PDB entry 8HN4 | X-ray diffraction, 2.85 A resolution | chains A and E of the 3 polymer chains in the assembly

# Chain A
Molecule: MHC class I antigen
Organism: Homo sapiens
UniProt: F6IR24 (F6IR24_HUMAN); residue numbers follow UniProt; this construct covers 25-300
Sequence (308 residues; each row starts with the number of its first residue):
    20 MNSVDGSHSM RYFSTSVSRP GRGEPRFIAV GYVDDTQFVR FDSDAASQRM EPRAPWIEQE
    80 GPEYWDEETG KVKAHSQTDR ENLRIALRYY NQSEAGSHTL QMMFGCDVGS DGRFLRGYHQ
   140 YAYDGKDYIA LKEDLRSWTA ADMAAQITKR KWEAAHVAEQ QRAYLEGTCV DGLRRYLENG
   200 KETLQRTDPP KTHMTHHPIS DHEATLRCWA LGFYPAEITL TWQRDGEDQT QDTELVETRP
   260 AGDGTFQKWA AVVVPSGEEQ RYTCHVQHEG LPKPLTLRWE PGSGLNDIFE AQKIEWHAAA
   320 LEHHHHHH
Not modelled in the structure: 20-25, 300-327
Construct notes: initiating methionine (20); expression tag (21-24, 301-327)
Disulfides: C125-C188, C227-C283

# Chain E
Molecule: SARS-CoV-2 T-cell epitope QYIKWPWYI
Sequence (9 residues; numbered 1 to 9; the number before each row is that of its first residue):
     1 QYIKWPWYI

# Chain A / chain E interface
Pairs across the interface (41; chain A residue first):
  M29(A) with Q1(E)
  Y31(A) with Q1(E); Y2(E), hydrophobic
  F46(A) with Y2(E)
  E87(A) with Q1(E); Y2(E), hydrogen bond (side chain-backbone)
  K90(A) with Q1(E); Y2(E), hydrogen bond (side chain-backbone); I3(E); K4(E)
  H94(A) with Y2(E), hydrogen bond; W5(E)
  T97(A) with P6(E); W7(E)
  E100(A) with Y8(E)
  N101(A) with W7(E); Y8(E); I9(E), hydrogen bond (side chain-backbone)
  I104(A) with Y8(E), hydrophobic; I9(E)
  Y108(A) with I9(E), hydrogen bond (side chain-backbone)
  F123(A) with Y2(E), hydrophobic; I3(E), hydrophobic
  H138(A) with W5(E)
  Y140(A) with W5(E), hydrogen bond
  Y147(A) with I9(E), hydrophobic
  T167(A) with I9(E), hydrogen bond (side chain-backbone)
  K170(A) with I9(E), hydrogen bond (side chain-backbone)
  W171(A) with W5(E), hydrophobic; W7(E); Y8(E), hydrogen bond (side chain-backbone); I9(E), hydrophobic
  V176(A) with W7(E)
  Q180(A) with I3(E); W5(E)
  Y183(A) with Q1(E), hydrogen bond (side chain-backbone); Y2(E); I3(E)
  T187(A) with Q1(E)
  R194(A) with Q1(E)
  Y195(A) with Q1(E), hydrogen bond (side chain-backbone)
Other interface residues (no listed pair), chain A (35 interface residues in all): S33, A48, M69, Y83, E86, V91, D98, M121, A174, Q179, G191

# Summary
Chain A and chain E form an interface of 35 and 9 residues respectively, with 11 hydrogen bonds. Polar pairs
include E87(A)-Y2(E), K90(A)-Y2(E) and H94(A)-Y2(E).
Here chain A is MHC class I antigen (Homo sapiens) and chain E is SARS-CoV-2 T-cell epitope QYIKWPWYI. Entry
8HN4 (Complex structure of HLA2402 with recognizing SARS-CoV-2 epitope QYIKWPWYI) was determined by X-ray
diffraction.
